3IAB - chains A and R of the 3 polymer chains in the assembly; structure by X-ray diffraction, 2.70 A resolution.

Chain A:
Protein: Ribonucleases P/MRP protein subunit POP6
Organism: Saccharomyces cerevisiae
Notes: EC 3.1.26.5; fragment: Pop6; engineered mutation(s): L141M
UniProt: P53218 (POP6_YEAST); residues 1-158 here = UniProt positions 1-158
Amino-acid sequence (158 residues; row label = number of the first residue in the row):
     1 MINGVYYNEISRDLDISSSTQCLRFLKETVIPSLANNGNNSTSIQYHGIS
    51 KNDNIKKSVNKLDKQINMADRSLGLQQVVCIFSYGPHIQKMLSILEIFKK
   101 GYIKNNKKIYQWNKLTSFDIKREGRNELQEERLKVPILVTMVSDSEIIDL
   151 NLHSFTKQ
Disordered / not traced: 1-3, 122-128
Differences from the reference sequence: conflict Mse-141 (Leu in P53218)
Modified / non-standard residues: Mse-1 (selenomethionine); Mse-68, Mse-91, Mse-141 (selenomethionine; parent Met)
From the paper describing this entry:
  - binding site for P3 domain of the RNA component of RNase MRP (chain R): Gln-89
  - mutagenesis - L115M, T140M: unchanged binding to P3 domain of the RNA component of RNase MRP (chain R)

Chain R:
Molecule: P3 domain of the RNA component of RNase MRP
Notes: EC 3.1.26.5; fragment: P3 domain; engineered mutation(s): circular permutation; A49C, A50C, U59G, U60G (yeast sequence numbering). See important note regarging nucleotide numbering in the model.
Sequence (46 nucleotides; each row starts with the number of its first residue):
    59 GGACUCAGUAAUAUGCUUUGGAAACGAAGCUUACAAAAUGGAGUCC

Interface between chain A and chain R:
Pairs across the interface - 31 pairs, chain A then chain R:
  Thr-20(A) / A61(R)  phosphate contact
  Thr-20(A) / C62(R)  hydrogen bond to the phosphate
  Lys-51(A) / C64(R)  base contact
  Lys-51(A) / G99(R)  base contact
  Asn-52(A) / C62(R)  hydrogen bond to the base
  Asn-52(A) / U63(R)  hydrogen bond to the base
  Asn-52(A) / C64(R)  base contact
  Asn-52(A) / A100(R)  base contact
  Asn-54(A) / G99(R)  hydrogen bond to the phosphate
  Asn-54(A) / A100(R)  phosphate contact
  Ile-55(A) / A96(R)  sugar contact
  Ile-55(A) / G98(R)  phosphate contact
  Ile-55(A) / G99(R)  phosphate contact
  Lys-56(A) / G98(R)  hydrogen bond to the base
  Lys-56(A) / G99(R)  phosphate contact
  Val-59(A) / G98(R)  base contact
  Asn-60(A) / G98(R)  hydrogen bond to the base
  Lys-61(A) / G59(R)  salt bridge to the phosphate
  Lys-64(A) / G59(R)  salt bridge to the phosphate
  Gln-89(A) / A93(R)  hydrogen bond to the base
  Lys-90(A) / G99(R)  hydrogen bond to the base
  Ser-93(A) / A96(R)  hydrogen bond to the phosphate
  Glu-96(A) / A96(R)  base contact
  Ile-97(A) / A96(R)  base contact
  Ile-97(A) / G98(R)  sugar contact
  Lys-100(A) / G98(R)  salt bridge to the phosphate
  Gln-129(A) / U72(R)  phosphate contact
  Glu-131(A) / A71(R)  hydrogen bond to the sugar
  Arg-132(A) / A71(R)  base contact
  Leu-133(A) / A71(R)  base contact
  Lys-134(A) / A71(R)  hydrogen bond to the base
Other interface residues (no listed pair), chain A (24 interface residues in all): Ser-18, Ser-19, Lys-104
Other interface residues (no listed pair), chain R (14 interface residues in all): A95, G101

Summary:
24 residues of chain A and 14 residues of chain R are in contact, with 11 hydrogen bonds and 3 salt bridges.
Polar pairs include Asn-52(A)/C62(R), Asn-52(A)/U63(R) and Lys-56(A)/G98(R). From the paper: a binding site
for P3 domain of the RNA component of RNase MRP (chain R) at Gln-89(A); L115M and T140M of chain A leave
binding to P3 domain of the RNA component of RNase MRP (chain R) unchanged.
Here chain A is Ribonucleases P/MRP protein subunit POP6 (Saccharomyces cerevisiae) and chain R is P3 domain
of the RNA component of RNase MRP. Entry 3IAB (Crystal structure of RNase P /RNase MRP proteins Pop6, Pop7 in
a complex with the P3 ...) was determined by X-ray diffraction.
